Entry 7OBL (X-ray diffraction, 1.80 A resolution); this record covers chains A and B.

Chain A:
Molecule: 14-3-3 protein sigma
Source organism: Homo sapiens
UniProtKB: P31947 (1433S_HUMAN); residues 1-248 here = UniProt positions 1-248
Chain sequence (253 residues; numbered -4 to 248; the number before each row is that of its first residue; numbers below 1 keep their minus sign (Gly-4 is residue -4)):
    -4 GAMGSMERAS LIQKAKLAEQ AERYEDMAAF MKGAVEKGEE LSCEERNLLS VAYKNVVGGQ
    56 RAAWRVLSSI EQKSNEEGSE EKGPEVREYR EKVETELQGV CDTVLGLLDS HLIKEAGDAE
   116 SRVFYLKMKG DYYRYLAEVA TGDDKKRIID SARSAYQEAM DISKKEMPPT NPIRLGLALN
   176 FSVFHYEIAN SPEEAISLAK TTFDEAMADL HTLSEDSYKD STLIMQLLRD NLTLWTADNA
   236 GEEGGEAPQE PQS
Disordered / not traced: 72, 137, 232-248
Differences from the reference sequence: expression tag (-4 to 0)
UniProt features mapped onto this chain:
  - site (Interaction with phosphoserine on interacting protein): Arg56, Arg129
  - modified residue (Phosphoserine): Ser5, Ser74, Ser248
Metal / ion sites: Mg2+ site 1 near Glu2 (its only coordinating residue here); Mg2+ site 2: Glu35, Glu110, Glu188
Ligand contacts: fusicoccin (FSC): Glu14, Met22, Asn42, Leu43, Ser45, Val46, Lys49, Phe119, Lys122, Met123, Pro167, Ile168, Gly171, Lys214, Asp215, Leu218, Ile219

Chain B:
Molecule: PKR phosphopeptide
Notes: EC 2.7.11.1, 2.7.10.2
UniProtKB: P19525 (E2AK2_HUMAN); residue numbers follow UniProt; this construct covers 541-551
Chain sequence (11 residues; numbered 541 to 551; the number before each row is that of its first residue):
   541 KSPEKNERHT C
Disordered / not traced: 541-546
Modified residues: Thr550 (phosphothreonine; TPO)
UniProt features mapped onto this chain:
  - modified residue: Ser542 (Phosphoserine)

How chain A and chain B interact:
Residue-residue contacts - 21 pairs, chain A then chain B:
  Lys49(A) with Cys551(B)
  Arg56(A) with Arg548(B); Thr550(B)
  Lys122(A) with Cys551(B), hydrogen bond (side chain-backbone)
  Arg129(A) with Thr550(B)
  Tyr130(A) with Thr550(B)
  Gly171(A) with Cys551(B)
  Leu174(A) with His549(B); Thr550(B); Cys551(B)
  Asn175(A) with Thr550(B); Cys551(B), hydrogen bond (side chain-backbone)
  Val178(A) with Arg548(B); His549(B); Thr550(B)
  Glu182(A) with Arg548(B), salt bridge
  Leu222(A) with His549(B)
  Asp225(A) with His549(B), salt bridge
  Asn226(A) with Arg548(B); His549(B), hydrogen bond (side chain-backbone)
  Leu229(A) with Arg548(B)
Other interface residues (no listed pair), chain A (17 interface residues in all): Asp126, Glu133, Trp230
Other interface residues (no listed pair), chain B (5 interface residues in all): Glu547

In short:
Chain A and chain B form an interface of 17 and 5 residues respectively; the contacts include 3 hydrogen bonds
and 2 salt bridges. Polar pairs include Glu182(A)-Arg548(B), Asp225(A)-His549(B) and Lys122(A)-Cys551(B).
Ligands of chain A: fusicoccin.
Here chain A is 14-3-3 protein sigma (Homo sapiens) and chain B is PKR phosphopeptide. Entry 7OBL (Crystal
structure of 14-3-3 sigma in complex with PKR phosphopeptide and stabilizer Fusicoccin-A) was determined by
X-ray diffraction, deposited together with 7OB5, 7OBC, 7OBD, 7OBG, 7OBH, 7OBK and 4 further entries.
